3D29 - chains T and U of the 34 polymer chains in the assembly; structure by X-ray diffraction, 2.60 A resolution.

== Chain T ==
Name: PRE10 isoform 1
From: Saccharomyces cerevisiae
Reference sequence: A0A6A5Q4M4 (A0A6A5Q4M4_YEASX); the construct lacks a stretch of the UniProt sequence and is renumbered around it, so the offset changes along the chain: 5-180 = UniProt 5-180; 184-199 = UniProt 187-202; 201-206 = UniProt 203-208; 207-218 = UniProt 211-222; 1 more segments
Chain sequence (244 residues; each row starts with the number of its first residue; note: 4 numbers in that range are skipped by the numbering (no residue carries them; nothing is unmodelled there); a row labelled like 18A-18F holds insertion residues (18A, then the next letters in order)):
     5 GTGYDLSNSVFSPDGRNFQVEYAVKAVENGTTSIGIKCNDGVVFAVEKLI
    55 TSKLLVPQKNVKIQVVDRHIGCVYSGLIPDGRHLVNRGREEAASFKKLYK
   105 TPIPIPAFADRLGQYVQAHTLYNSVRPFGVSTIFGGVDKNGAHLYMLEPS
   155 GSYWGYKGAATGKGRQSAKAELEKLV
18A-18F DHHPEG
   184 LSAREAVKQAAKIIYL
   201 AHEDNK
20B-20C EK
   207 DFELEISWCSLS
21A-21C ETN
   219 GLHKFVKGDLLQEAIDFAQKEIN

== Chain U ==
Name: SCL1 isoform 1
From: Saccharomyces cerevisiae
Reference sequence: A0A6A5PYC9 (A0A6A5PYC9_YEASX); the construct lacks a stretch of the UniProt sequence and is renumbered around it, so the offset changes along the chain: 6-34 = UniProt 10-38; 35-143 = UniProt 40-148; 144-179 = UniProt 150-185; 186-218 = UniProt 199-231; 1 more segments
Chain sequence (243 residues; numbered 6 to 240 plus 14 insertion-coded residues; 6 numbers in that range are skipped by the numbering (no residue carries them; nothing is unmodelled there); the number before each row is that of its first residue; a row labelled like 17A-17E holds insertion residues (17A, then the next letters in order)):
     6 AGYDRHITIFSPEGRLYQVEYAFKATNQT
   34A N
    35 INSLAVRGKDCTVVISQKKVPDKLLDPTTVSYIFCISRTIGMVVNGPIPD
    85 ARNAALRAKAEAAEFRYKYGYDMPCDVLAKRMANLSQIYTQRAYMRPLGV
   135 ILTFVSVDE
   14A E
   144 LGPSIYKTDPAGYYVGYKATATGPKQQEITTNLENH
17A-17E FKKSK
18A-18D IDHI
   184 N
18G-18H EE
   18M S
   186 WEKVVEFAITHMIDALGTEFSKNDLEVGVATKD
   220 KFFTLSAENIEERLVAIAEQD

== How chain T and chain U interact ==
Contacting residue pairs (63; chain T residue first):
  Gly5(T) - Arg10(U)
  Thr6(T) - His11(U)
  Gly7(T) - His11(U)
  Tyr8(T) - Arg10(U)
  Tyr8(T) - His11(U)
  Tyr8(T) - Tyr26(U)
  Ser13(T) - Arg130(U)
  Val14(T) - His11(U)
  Val14(T) - Gln23(U)
  Phe15(T) - Gln23(U)  hydrogen bond (backbone-side chain)
  Phe15(T) - Tyr26(U)
  Phe15(T) - Ala27(U)  hydrophobic
  Phe15(T) - Ala30(U)  hydrophobic
  Phe15(T) - Arg130(U)
  Phe15(T) - Pro131(U)
  Ser16(T) - Tyr26(U)
  Pro17(T) - Tyr26(U)  hydrophobic
  Pro17(T) - Lys29(U)
  Asp18A(T) - Lys57(U)  salt bridge
  Gly19(T) - Tyr26(U)
  Gly19(T) - Ala30(U)
  Gly19(T) - Gln33(U)  hydrogen bond (backbone-side chain)
  Lys41(T) - Asp60(U)  salt bridge
  Gln118(T) - Arg86(U)  hydrogen bond (side chain-backbone)
  Gln118(T) - Asn87(U)
  Gln118(T) - Leu90(U)
  Gln121(T) - Pro83(U)
  Gln121(T) - Asp84(U)
  Gln121(T) - Asn87(U)  hydrogen bond
  Gln121(T) - Arg130(U)
  Thr124(T) - Arg130(U)  hydrogen bond (backbone-side chain)
  Leu125(T) - Tyr128(U)
  Leu125(T) - Arg130(U)
  Leu125(T) - Leu132(U)  hydrophobic
  Tyr126(T) - Tyr128(U)
  Tyr126(T) - Met129(U)  hydrophobic
  Ser154(T) - Pro83(U)
  Gly155(T) - Pro83(U)
  Ser156(T) - Ile82(U)
  Tyr157(T) - Arg86(U)  hydrogen bond (backbone-side chain)
  Trp158(T) - Leu59(U)  hydrophobic
  Trp158(T) - Thr63(U)
  Trp158(T) - Val64(U)  hydrophobic
  Trp158(T) - Ser65(U)
  Trp158(T) - Tyr66(U)
  Trp158(T) - Ile82(U)  hydrophobic
  Trp158(T) - Arg86(U)
  Gly159(T) - Leu59(U)
  Gly159(T) - Asp60(U)  hydrogen bond (backbone-backbone)
  Gly159(T) - Thr63(U)  hydrogen bond (backbone-side chain)
  Tyr160(T) - Leu58(U)
  Tyr160(T) - Leu59(U)  hydrophobic
  Tyr160(T) - Asp60(U)
  Lys161(T) - Lys57(U)
  Lys161(T) - Leu58(U)  hydrogen bond (backbone-backbone)
  Lys161(T) - Leu59(U)
  Gly162(T) - Leu58(U)  hydrogen bond (backbone-backbone)
  Lys173(T) - Leu58(U)
  Leu176(T) - Leu58(U)  hydrophobic
  Glu177(T) - Asp56(U)
  Glu177(T) - Lys57(U)
  Glu177(T) - Leu58(U)
  Val180(T) - Leu58(U)  hydrophobic
Also at the interface, not in a pair above, chain T (32 interface residues in all): Asp18, Asp114
Also at the interface, not in a pair above, chain U (30 interface residues in all): Pro61, Gly133

== Overview ==
32 residues of chain T face 30 of chain U across their interface; the contacts include 10 hydrogen bonds and 2
salt bridges. Polar pairs include Asp18A(T)-Lys57(U), Lys41(T)-Asp60(U) and Phe15(T)-Gln23(U).
Here chain T is PRE10 isoform 1 and chain U is SCL1 isoform 1, both from Saccharomyces cerevisiae. Entry 3D29
(Proteasome Inhibition by Fellutamide B) was determined by X-ray diffraction.
